Entry 2VJH (X-ray diffraction, 2.20 A resolution); this record covers chains A and D of the 4 polymer chains in the assembly.

# Chain A
Name: Phycoerythrin alpha chain
From: Gloeobacter violaceus
Reference sequence: Q7NLD7 (Q7NLD7_GLOVI); residues 1-164 here = UniProt positions 1-164
Sequence (164 residues; each row starts with the number of its first residue):
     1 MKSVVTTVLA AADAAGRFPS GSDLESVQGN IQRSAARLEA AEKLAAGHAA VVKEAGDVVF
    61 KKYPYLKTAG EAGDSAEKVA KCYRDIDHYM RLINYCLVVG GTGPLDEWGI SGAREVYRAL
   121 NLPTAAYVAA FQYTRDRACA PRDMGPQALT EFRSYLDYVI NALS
Covalent attachments: phycoerythrobilin (PEB) linked to Cys82, Cys139
Ligand contacts:
  - phycoerythrobilin (PEB), molecule 1: Leu24, Glu25, Gln28
  - phycoerythrobilin (PEB), molecule 2: Arg33, Gln147, Thr150, Glu151
  - phycoerythrobilin (PEB), molecule 3: Lys43, Leu44, Gly47, Ala50, Val51, Glu54, Arg137, Ala138, Arg142, Asp143, Met144, Phe152
  - phycoerythrobilin (PEB), molecule 4: Val59, Phe60, Leu66, Ala72, Gly73, Lys78, Lys81, Arg84, Asp85, His88, Tyr89, Leu92, Trp108, Val116, Tyr117, Leu120, Leu122, Pro123, Ala126, Tyr127

# Chain D
Name: Phycoerythrin beta subunit
From: Gloeobacter violaceus
Reference sequence: Q7NLD6 (Q7NLD6_GLOVI); residue numbers follow UniProt; this construct covers 1-177
Sequence (177 residues; each row starts with the number of its first residue):
     1 MLDAFSKAVV SADQKTGYIG GAELAALKTY IANGNKRLDA VNAITSNASC IVSDAVSGMI
    61 CENPGLISAG GNCYTNRRMA ACLRDGEIVL RYVTYALLAG DASVLEDRCL NGLKETYMAL
   121 GVPIPSAIRA VSIMKASAVA FINNTASKRK IETPQGDCAA LASEAGSYFD MAASALR
Modified positions: Asn72 (n-methyl asparagine; MEN)
Covalent attachments: phycourobilin (PUB) linked to Cys50, Cys61; phycoerythrobilin (PEB) linked to Cys82, Cys158
Ligand contacts:
  - phycoerythrobilin (PEB), molecule 1: Ala32, Asn35, Lys36, Leu38, Asp39, Ala40, Ile142, Asn143, Asn144, Thr153, Pro154, Gln155, Gly156, Asp157
  - phycoerythrobilin (PEB), molecule 2: Ser57, Ile60, Ile67, Tyr74, Thr75, Asn76, Met79
  - phycoerythrobilin (PEB), molecule 3: Met59, Leu66, Asn72, Cys73, Arg77, Arg78, Ala81, Arg84, Asp85, Ile88, Tyr92, Arg108, Cys109, Leu113, Thr116, Tyr117, Leu120, Val122, Pro123, Ser126, Ala127, Ala130
  - phycourobilin (PUB): Asp54, Ser57, Gly58, Glu62, Arg129, Ile133, Ala136, Ser137, Ala140, Phe141, Thr145, Ala146, Ser147, Lys148, Arg149

# Chain A / chain D interface
Contacting residue pairs (12; chain A residue first):
  Arg135(A) with Arg149(D)
  Leu149(A) with Glu152(D)
  Thr150(A) with Asn42(D); Glu152(D)
  Arg153(A) with Glu152(D), salt bridge
  Asp157(A) with Ser46(D); Arg149(D), salt bridge
  Asn161(A) with Thr45(D); Ser46(D), hydrogen bond (side chain-backbone); Ala48(D); Ser49(D), hydrogen bond (side chain-backbone)
  Ser164(A) with Ser49(D), hydrogen bond (backbone-side chain)
Other interface residues (no listed pair), chain A (9 interface residues in all): Gln147, Ser154
Other interface residues (no listed pair), chain D (9 interface residues in all): Asn47, Pro154

# In short
Chain A and chain D each contribute 9 residues to their interface, with 3 hydrogen bonds and 2 salt bridges.
Among the polar pairs are Arg153(A)-Glu152(D), Asp157(A)-Arg149(D) and Asn161(A)-Ser46(D). Chain A binds
phycoerythrobilin. Ligands of chain D: phycoerythrobilin. Covalently linked phycoerythrobilin: at Cys82(A) and
Cys139(A).
Here chain A is Phycoerythrin alpha chain and chain D is Phycoerythrin beta subunit, both from Gloeobacter
violaceus. Entry 2VJH (The structure of Phycoerythrin from Gloeobacter violaceus) was determined by X-ray
diffraction.
